3WFU - chain A; structure by X-ray diffraction, 1.35 A resolution.

Chain A:
Molecule: Myoglobin
Organism: Equus caballus
Reference sequence: P68082 (MYG_HORSE); residues 1-153 here correspond to UniProt positions 2-154 (UniProt number = residue number + 1)
Chain sequence (153 residues; row label = number of the first residue in the row):
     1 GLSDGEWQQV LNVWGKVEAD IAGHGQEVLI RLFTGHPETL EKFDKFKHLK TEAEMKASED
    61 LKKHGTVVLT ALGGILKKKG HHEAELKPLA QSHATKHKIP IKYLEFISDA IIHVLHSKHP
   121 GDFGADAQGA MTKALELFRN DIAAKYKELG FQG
Not modelled in the structure: 153
Small-molecule neighbours: (1R,19R) cobalt tetradehydrocorrin / (1S,19S) cobalt tetradehydrocorrin: Leu32, Lys42, Phe43, Lys45, His64, Val67, Val68, Ala71, Leu72, Leu89, Ser92, His93, His97, Ile99, Tyr103, Leu104, Ile107, Phe138
Swiss-Prot annotation at these positions:
  - binding site (nitrite): His64
  - binding site (O2): His64
  - binding site (heme b): His93
  - modified residue: Ser3 (Phosphoserine)
Reported in the primary citation:
  - conformationally variable residues (side-chain flip): His93

Summary:
Chain A binds (1R,19R) cobalt tetradehydrocorrin / (1S,19S) cobalt tetradehydrocorrin. From UniProt:
nitrite-binding residue His64, O2-binding residue His64 and heme b-binding residue His93. The paper reports
conformational variability at His93.
Chain A is Myoglobin (Equus caballus); the structure, Crystal structure of horse heart myoglobin reconstituted
with cobalt(I) tetradehydrocorrin, was determined by X-ray diffraction (same publication as 3WFT).
